Entry 5ENS (X-ray diffraction, 2.80 A resolution); this record covers chains C and E of the 6 polymer chains in the assembly.

== Chain C ==
Protein: Multidrug efflux pump subunit AcrB
Source organism: Escherichia coli K-12
UniProtKB: P31224 (ACRB_ECOLI); the construct has insertions or renumbered stretches relative to UniProt, so the offset changes along the chain: 39-326 = UniProt 39-326; 549-551 = UniProt 327-329; 561-869 = UniProt 561-869
Chain sequence (609 residues; numbered 39 to 869; 222 numbers in that range are skipped by the numbering (no residue carries them; nothing is unmodelled there); the number before each row is that of its first residue):
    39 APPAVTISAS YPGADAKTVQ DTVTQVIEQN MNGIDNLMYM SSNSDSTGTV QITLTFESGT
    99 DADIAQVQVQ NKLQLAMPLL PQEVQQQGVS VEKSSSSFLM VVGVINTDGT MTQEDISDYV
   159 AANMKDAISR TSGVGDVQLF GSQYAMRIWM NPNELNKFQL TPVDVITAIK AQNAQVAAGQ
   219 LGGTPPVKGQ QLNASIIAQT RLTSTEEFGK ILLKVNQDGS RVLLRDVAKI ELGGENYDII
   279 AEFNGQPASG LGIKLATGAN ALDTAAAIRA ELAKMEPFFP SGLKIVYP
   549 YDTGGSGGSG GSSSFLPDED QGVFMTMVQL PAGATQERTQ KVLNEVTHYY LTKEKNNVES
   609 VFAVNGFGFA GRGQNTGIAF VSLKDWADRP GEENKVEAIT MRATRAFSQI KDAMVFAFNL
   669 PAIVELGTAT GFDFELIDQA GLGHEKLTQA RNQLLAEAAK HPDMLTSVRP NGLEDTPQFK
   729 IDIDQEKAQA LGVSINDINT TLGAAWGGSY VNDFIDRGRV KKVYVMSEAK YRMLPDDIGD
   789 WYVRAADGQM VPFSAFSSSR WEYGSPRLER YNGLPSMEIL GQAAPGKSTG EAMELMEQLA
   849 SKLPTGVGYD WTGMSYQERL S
Not modelled in the structure: 549-569, 669-676, 865-869
Construct notes: linker (552-560)
Residues lining bound ligands: rhodamine 6g (RHQ): Phe-136, Val-139, Gln-151, Gln-176, Phe-178, Gly-179, Ile-277, Ala-279, Pro-326, Phe-610, Val-612, Phe-615, Gly-616, Phe-617, Phe-628
What the authors report for this chain:
  - binding site for rhodamine 6g: Phe-178, Phe-628

== Chain E ==
Protein: DARPin
Source organism: synthetic construct
Notes: antibody fragment or engineered binder
Chain sequence (169 residues; row label = number of the first residue in the row):
     1 MRGSHHHHHH GSDLGKKLLE AARAGRDDEV RILMANGADV NAADVVGWTP LHLAAYWGHL
    61 EIVEVLLKNG ADVNAYDTLG STPLHLAAHF GHLEIVEVLL KNGADVNAKD DNGITPLHLA
   121 ANRGHLEIVE VLLKYGADVN AQDKFGKTAF DISINNGNED LAEILQKLN
Not modelled in the structure: 1-10, 167-169

== Chain C / chain E interface ==
Residue-residue contacts (27; chain C residue first):
  Lys-659(C) with Asp-13(E), salt bridge
  Asp-660(C) with Lys-16(E)
  Glu-722(C) with Arg-23(E)
  Asp-723(C) with Arg-23(E), hydrogen bond (backbone-side chain); Trp-57(E)
  Pro-725(C) with Val-46(E), hydrophobic
  Phe-727(C) with Leu-79(E), hydrophobic
  Asp-732(C) with Phe-145(E)
  Glu-734(C) with Lys-147(E), salt bridge
  Ser-802(C) with Lys-144(E), hydrogen bond (backbone-side chain)
  Ala-803(C) with Phe-145(E)
  Ser-805(C) with Lys-144(E), hydrogen bond (backbone-side chain); Phe-145(E)
  Ser-806(C) with Asn-112(E)
  Ser-807(C) with Asn-112(E), hydrogen bond (backbone-side chain)
  Arg-808(C) with Leu-79(E)
  Trp-809(C) with Val-46(E), hydrogen bond (side chain-backbone); Trp-48(E); Asp-77(E); Thr-78(E), hydrogen bond; Leu-79(E)
  Glu-810(C) with Tyr-56(E)
  Tyr-811(C) with Arg-23(E); Trp-48(E), hydrophobic; Leu-53(E); Tyr-56(E), hydrogen bond (backbone-side chain); Trp-57(E), hydrophobic
Also at the interface, not in a pair above, chain C (20 interface residues in all): Lys-735, Pro-783, Phe-804
Also at the interface, not in a pair above, chain E (18 interface residues in all): Asp-44, His-89, Ile-114

== In short ==
20 residues of chain C and 18 residues of chain E are in contact, with 7 hydrogen bonds and 2 salt bridges.
Polar contacts include Lys-659(C)/Asp-13(E), Glu-734(C)/Lys-147(E) and Asp-723(C)/Arg-23(E). Ligands of chain
C: rhodamine 6g. From the paper: a binding site for rhodamine 6g at Phe-178(C) and Phe-628(C).
Here chain C is Multidrug efflux pump subunit AcrB (Escherichia coli K-12) and chain E is DARPin (synthetic
construct). Entry 5ENS (Rhodamine bound structure of bacterial efflux pump) was determined by X-ray
diffraction together with 5EN5, 5ENP, 5ENQ and 5ENT from the same study.
